Entry 7PH2 (electron microscopy, 3.70 A resolution); this record covers chains A and D of the 4 polymer chains in the assembly.

[Chain A]
Protein: ATP-dependent lipid A-core flippase
Organism: Escherichia coli K-12
Notes: EC 7.5.2.6
Reference sequence: P60752 (MSBA_ECOLI); residues 1-582 here = UniProt positions 1-582
Sequence (593 residues; each row starts with the number of its first residue; numbers below 1 keep their minus sign (Gly-10 is residue -10)):
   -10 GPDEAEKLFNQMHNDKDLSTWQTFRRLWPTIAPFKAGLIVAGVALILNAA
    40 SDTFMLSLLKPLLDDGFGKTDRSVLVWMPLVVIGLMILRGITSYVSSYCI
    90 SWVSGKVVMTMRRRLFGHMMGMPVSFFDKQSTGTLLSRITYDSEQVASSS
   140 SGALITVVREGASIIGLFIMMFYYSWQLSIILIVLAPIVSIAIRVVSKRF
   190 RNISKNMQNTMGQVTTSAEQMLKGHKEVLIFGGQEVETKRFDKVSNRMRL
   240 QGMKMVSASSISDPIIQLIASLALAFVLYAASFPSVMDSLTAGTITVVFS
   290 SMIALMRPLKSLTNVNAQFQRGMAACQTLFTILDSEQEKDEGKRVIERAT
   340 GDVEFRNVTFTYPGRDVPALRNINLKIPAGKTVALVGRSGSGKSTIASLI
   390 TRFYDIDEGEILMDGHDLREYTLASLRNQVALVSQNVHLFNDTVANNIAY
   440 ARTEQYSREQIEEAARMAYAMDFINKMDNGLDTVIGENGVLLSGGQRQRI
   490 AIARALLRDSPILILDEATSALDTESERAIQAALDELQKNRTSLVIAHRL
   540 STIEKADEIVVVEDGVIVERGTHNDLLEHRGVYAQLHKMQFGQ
Unresolved in the structure: -10 to 11, 581-582
Sequence notes: expression tag (-10 to 0)
Small-molecule neighbours: EIW ((2R,4R,5R,6R)-6-[(1R)-1,2-bis(oxidanyl)ethyl]-4-[(2R,3S,4S,5R,6R)-6-[(1S)-1,2-bis(oxidanyl)ethyl]-4-[(2R,3S,4S,5S,6R)-6-[(1S)-1,2-bis(oxidanyl)ethyl]-3,4,5-tris(oxidanyl)oxan-2-yl]oxy-3,5-bis(oxidanyl)oxan-2-yl]oxy-2-[[(2R,3S,4R,5R,6R)-4-[(3R)-3-nonanoyloxytetradecanoyl]oxy-5-[[(3R)-3-octanoyloxytetradecanoyl]amino]-6-[[(2R,3S,4S,5S,6R)-3-oxidanyl-5-[[(3R)-3-oxidanylnonanoyl]amino]-4-[(3R)-3-oxidanyltetradecanoyl]oxy-6-phosphonooxy-oxan-2-yl]methoxy]-3-phosphonooxy-oxan-2-yl]methoxy]-5-oxidanyl-oxane-2-carboxylic acid): Asp41, Met44, Leu45, Leu48, Leu51, Met75, Arg78, Leu171, Leu174, Val178, Asp252, Gln256, Ala259, Ala262, Leu263, Thr285, Phe288, Ser289, Met291, Ile292, Ala293, Met295, Arg296
Swiss-Prot annotation at these positions:
  - binding site (ATP): Gly376 to Ser383
  - mutagenesis: Cys88 (C88S: Does not affect ATPase activity), Glu208 (E208A: Does not reduce substrate binding or nucleotide binding, but decreases ATP-dependent extrusion of substrates. Inhibits formation of outward-facing conformation ...), Lys212 (K212A: Does not reduce substrate binding or nucleotide binding, but decreases ATP-dependent extrusion of substrates), Ala270 (A270T: Temperature-sensitive. Loss of lipid export to the outer membrane. Significantly decreases ATPase activity at 42 degrees Celsius but not at 30 degrees Celsius), Cys315 (C315S: Does not affect ATPase activity), Glu506 (E506Q: Lacks cell viability and does not support growth. Can still bind ATP and slowly hydrolyze ATP, but becomes locked into a closed dimer conformation), Leu511 (L511P: Loss of ATPase activity; ATP is still bound), Asp512 (D512G: Loss of ATPase activity; ATP is still bound), His537 (H537A: Lacks cell viability and does not support growth. Can still bind ATP and slowly hydrolyze ATP, but becomes locked into a closed dimer conformation)

[Chain D]
Protein: Nb_MsbA#1
Organism: Vicugna pacos
Sequence (116 residues; each row starts with the number of its first residue; numbers below 1 keep their minus sign (Gly-2 is residue -2)):
    -2 GPSQMQLVESGGGLVQAGGSLRLSCAVSGSIFSIITLAWYRQAPGKPREN
    48 VATITRGSRTSYCDSVKGRFTISKDNAKSTVYLQMNKLKPEDTADYYCNA
    98 EGPAGYWGQGTPVTVS
Unresolved in the structure: -2 to 0
Cystine bridges: Cys22-Cys95
Covalently attached groups: compound 88T linked to Cys60
Small-molecule neighbours: 88T ((1R,4R,11S,14S,19Z)-19-[2-[2,5-bis(oxidanylidene)pyrrolidin-1-yl]ethylimino]-7,8,17,18-tetraoxa-1,4,11,14-tetrazatricyclo[12.6.2.24,11]tetracosane-6,9,16-trione): Arg38, Glu46, Asp61

[Interface between chain A and chain D]
Residue-residue contacts - 36 pairs, chain A then chain D:
  Arg360(A) - Ile28(D)
  Asn363(A) - Tyr103(D)  hydrogen bond
  Arg377(A) - Arg53(D)
  Glu552(A) - Ile31(D)
  Glu552(A) - Arg53(D)  salt bridge
  Ile556(A) - Glu98(D)
  Val557(A) - Ile31(D)
  Val557(A) - Ile32(D)  hydrophobic
  Val557(A) - Thr33(D)
  Val557(A) - Glu98(D)
  Glu558(A) - Thr33(D)
  Arg559(A) - Glu98(D)  salt bridge
  Arg559(A) - Gly99(D)
  Arg559(A) - Pro100(D)
  Arg559(A) - Ala101(D)  hydrogen bond (backbone-backbone)
  Gly560(A) - Ala101(D)
  Asp564(A) - Pro100(D)
  Leu565(A) - Pro100(D)
  Glu567(A) - Asn47(D)  hydrogen bond (backbone-side chain)
  His568(A) - Thr33(D)
  His568(A) - Ala35(D)
  His568(A) - Tyr37(D)  hydrogen bond
  His568(A) - Asn47(D)
  His568(A) - Thr50(D)
  His568(A) - Gly99(D)
  His568(A) - Pro100(D)
  Arg569(A) - Asn47(D)
  Arg569(A) - Ser58(D)
  Arg569(A) - Tyr59(D)  hydrogen bond (side chain-backbone)
  Arg569(A) - Cys60(D)
  Gly570(A) - Thr33(D)
  Gly570(A) - Thr50(D)
  Gly570(A) - Thr52(D)  hydrogen bond (backbone-side chain)
  Val571(A) - Thr33(D)
  Val571(A) - Thr52(D)
  Gln574(A) - Arg56(D)  hydrogen bond
Also at the interface, not in a pair above, chain A (18 interface residues in all): Val555
Also at the interface, not in a pair above, chain D (20 interface residues in all): Gly102

[Summary]
Chain A and chain D form an interface of 18 and 20 residues respectively, with 7 hydrogen bonds and 2 salt
bridges. Among the polar pairs are Glu552(A)-Arg53(D), Arg559(A)-Glu98(D) and Asn363(A)-Tyr103(D). Ligands of
chain A: compound EIW. Compound 88T is covalently linked to Cys60(D).
Here chain A is ATP-dependent lipid A-core flippase (Escherichia coli K-12) and chain D is Nb_MsbA#1 (Vicugna
pacos). Entry 7PH2 (Nanodisc reconstituted MsbA in complex with nanobodies, spin-labeled at position A60C) was
determined by electron microscopy (same publication as 7PH3, 7PH4, 7PH7 and 7NDF).
